5LZP - chains O and U of the 35 polymer chains in the assembly; structure by electron microscopy, 3.50 A resolution.

# Chain O (and U)
Name: Proteasome subunit beta
Source organism: Mycobacterium tuberculosis H37Rv
Notes: EC 3.4.25.1; engineered mutation(s): T1A; chain U of this document is another copy of the same molecule, construct and numbering; everything in this record applies to it too
UniProt: P9WHT9 (PSB_MYCTU); residues 302-534 here correspond to UniProt positions 59-291 (UniProt number = residue number - 243)
Chain sequence (242 residues; row label = number of the first residue in the row):
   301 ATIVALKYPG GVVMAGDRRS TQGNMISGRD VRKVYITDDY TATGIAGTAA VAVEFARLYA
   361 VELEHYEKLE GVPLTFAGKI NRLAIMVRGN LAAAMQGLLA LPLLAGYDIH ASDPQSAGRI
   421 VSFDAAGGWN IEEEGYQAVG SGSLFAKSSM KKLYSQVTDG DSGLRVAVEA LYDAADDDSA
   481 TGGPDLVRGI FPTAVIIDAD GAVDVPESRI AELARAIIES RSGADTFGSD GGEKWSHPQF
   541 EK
Unresolved in the structure: 524-542
Construct notes: expression tag (301, 535-542)

# Chain O / chain U interface
Pairs across the interface - 5 pairs, chain O then chain U:
  Asn381(O) - Arg357(U)
  Ala426(O) - Ala350(U)
  Gly428(O) - Ala350(U)
  Glu434(O) - Arg329(U)  salt bridge
  Glu434(O) - Arg488(U)  salt bridge
Also at the interface, not in a pair above, chain O (8 interface residues in all): Arg388, Asn430, Glu433, Leu444
Also at the interface, not in a pair above, chain U (9 interface residues in all): Met325, Asp330, Val331, Glu354, Leu398

# In short
8 residues of chain O face 9 of chain U across their interface, with 2 salt bridges. Among the polar pairs are
Glu434(O)-Arg329(U) and Glu434(O)-Arg488(U).
Chain O and chain U are both Proteasome subunit beta (Mycobacterium tuberculosis H37Rv); the structure,
Binding of the C-terminal GQYL motif of the bacterial proteasome activator Bpa to the 20S proteasome, was
determined by electron microscopy together with 5LFJ, 5LFP and 5LFQ from the same study.
